2GD4 - chains H and I of the 3 polymer chains in the assembly; structure by X-ray diffraction, 3.30 A resolution.

[Chain H]
Name: Coagulation factor, Stuart factor, Stuart-Prower factor, Contains: Factor X light chain; Factor X heavy chain; Activated factor Xa heavy chain
Source organism: Homo sapiens
Notes: EC 3.4.21.6
UniProtKB: P00742 (FA10_HUMAN); the construct lacks a stretch of the UniProt sequence and is renumbered around it, so the offset changes along the chain: 16-61 = UniProt 235-280; 62-123 = UniProt 282-343; 124-130 = UniProt 345-351; 131-145 = UniProt 354-368; 4 more segments
Sequence (241 residues; row label = number of the first residue in the row; note: 2 numbers in that range are skipped by the numbering (no residue carries them; nothing is unmodelled there); a row labelled like 185A-185B holds insertion residues (185A, then the next letters in order)):
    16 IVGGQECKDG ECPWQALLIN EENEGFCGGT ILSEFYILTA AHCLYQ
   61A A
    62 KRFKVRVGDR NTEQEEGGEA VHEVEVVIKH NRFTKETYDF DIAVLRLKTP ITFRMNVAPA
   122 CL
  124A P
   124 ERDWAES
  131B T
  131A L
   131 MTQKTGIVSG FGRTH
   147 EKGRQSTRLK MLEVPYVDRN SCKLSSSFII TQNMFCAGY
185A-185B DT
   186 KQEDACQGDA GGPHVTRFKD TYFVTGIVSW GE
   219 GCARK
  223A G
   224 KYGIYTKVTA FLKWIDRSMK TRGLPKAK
Not modelled in the structure: 245-251
Disulfide bonds: Cys22-Cys27, Cys42-Cys58, Cys168-Cys182, Cys191-Cys220
Sequence notes: engineered mutation Ala104 (Ser419 in P00742)
Bound ions: Ca2+: Asp70, Asn72, Gln75, Glu77, Glu80
Curated features (UniProtKB/Swiss-Prot):
  - active site (Charge relay system): His57, Asp102

[Chain I]
Name: Antithrombin-III
Source organism: Homo sapiens
UniProtKB: P01008 (ANT3_HUMAN); residues -10 to 432 here correspond to UniProt positions 22-464 (UniProt number = residue number + 32)
Sequence (443 residues; numbered -10 to 432; the number before each row is that of its first residue; numbers below 1 keep their minus sign (Leu-10 is residue -10)):
   -10 LLIGFWDCVT CHGSPVDICT AKPRDIPMNP MCIYRSPEKK ATEDEGSEQK IPEATNRRVW
    50 ELSKANSRFA TTFYQHLADS KNDNDNIFLS PLSISTAFAM TKLGACNDTL QQLMEVFKFD
   110 TISEKTSDQI HFFFAKLNCR LYRKANKASK LVSANRLFGD KSLTFNETYQ DISELVYGAK
   170 LQPLDFKENA EQSRAAINKW VSNKTEGRIT DVIPSEAINE LTVLVLVNTI YFKGLWKSKF
   230 SPENTRKELF YKADGESCSA SMMYQEGKFR YRRVAEGTQV LELPFKGDDI TMVLILPKPE
   290 KSLAKVEKEL TPEVLQEWLD ELEEMMLVVH MPRFRIEDGF SLKEQLQDMG LVDLFSPAAS
   350 ALPGIVAEGR DDLYVSDAFH KAFLEVNEEG SEAAASTAVV IAGRSLNPNR VTFKANRPFL
   410 VFIREVPLNT IIFMGRVANP CVK
Not modelled in the structure: -10 to 4, 27-36, 432
Disulfide bonds: Cys8-Cys128, Cys21-Cys95, Cys247-Cys430
Covalently attached groups: N-acetylglucosamine (NAG) linked to Asn96, Asn192; glycan linked to Asn155
Sequence notes: engineered mutation Ala137 (Ser169 in P01008), Ala347 (Glu379 in P01008), Ala348 (Lys380 in P01008), Ala350 (Lys382 in P01008)
Curated features (UniProtKB/Swiss-Prot):
  - binding site (heparin): Trp49, Arg129, Arg145
  - site: Arg393, Ser394 (Reactive bond)
  - modified residue: Thr31 (Phosphothreonine), Ser36 (Phosphoserine)
  - glycosylation (N-linked (GlcNAc...) asparagine): Asn96, Asn135, Asn155 (complex), Asn192
From the paper describing this entry:
  - mutagenesis - E347A/K348A/K350A: unchanged binding to heparin
  - binding site for the ligand ZDO: Arg46
  - binding site for 2-O-sulfo-alpha-L-idopyranuronic acid: Arg47
  - binding site for the ligand SUS: Lys114
  - binding site for n,O6-disulfo-glucosamine: Lys125, Arg129
  - post-translational modification sites: Asn135 (citing earlier work)

[Chain H / chain I interface]
Contacting residue pairs (55; chain H residue first):
  Asn35(H) with Pro397(I), hydrogen bond (side chain-backbone); Arg399(I), hydrogen bond (side chain-backbone)
  Glu37(H) with Arg262(I), salt bridge
  Glu39(H) with Arg399(I), salt bridge; Thr401(I), hydrogen bond
  Gly40(H) with Arg399(I)
  Phe41(H) with Ser394(I); Leu395(I), hydrogen bond (backbone-backbone)
  Cys42(H) with Ser394(I)
  His57(H) with Gly392(I); Arg393(I); Ser394(I), hydrogen bond
  Cys58(H) with Pro397(I)
  Gln61(H) with Asn398(I)
  Ala61A(H) with Pro397(I), hydrophobic
  Lys62(H) with Asn398(I)
  Tyr99(H) with Ile390(I), hydrophobic; Gly392(I)
  Arg143(H) with Glu255(I), salt bridge; Leu395(I)
  Lys148(H) with Asn233(I), hydrogen bond (backbone-side chain)
  Gly149(H) with Asn233(I); Tyr253(I)
  Arg150(H) with Asn233(I), hydrogen bond (side chain-backbone); Arg235(I); Glu237(I), salt bridge; Met251(I), hydrogen bond (side chain-backbone); Met252(I); Tyr253(I)
  Gln151(H) with Tyr253(I), hydrogen bond (backbone-side chain); Leu395(I); Arg399(I), hydrogen bond
  Phe174(H) with Val388(I); Val389(I); Ile390(I)
  Asp189(H) with Arg393(I), salt bridge
  Ala190(H) with Arg393(I), hydrogen bond (backbone-side chain)
  Cys191(H) with Arg393(I)
  Gln192(H) with Ala391(I), hydrogen bond (side chain-backbone); Gly392(I), hydrogen bond (side chain-backbone); Arg393(I)
  Gly193(H) with Arg393(I), hydrogen bond (backbone-backbone); Ser394(I); Leu395(I)
  Asp194(H) with Arg393(I), hydrogen bond (backbone-backbone)
  Ala195(H) with Arg393(I), hydrogen bond (backbone-backbone); Ser394(I)
  Ser214(H) with Arg393(I), hydrogen bond (backbone-backbone)
  Trp215(H) with Ile390(I), hydrophobic; Ala391(I); Arg393(I), hydrogen bond (backbone-side chain)
  Gly216(H) with Ala391(I); Arg393(I)
  Gly219(H) with Arg393(I), hydrogen bond (backbone-side chain)
  Cys220(H) with Arg393(I)
Also at the interface, not in a pair above, chain H (32 interface residues in all): Thr98, Val213
Also at the interface, not in a pair above, chain I (24 interface residues in all): Thr234, Tyr260, Val317, Asn396
The authors on this interface:
  - residue pairs: His57(H)-Arg393(I) (hydrogen bond), Tyr99(H)-Ile390(I) (hydrophobic contact), Arg150(H)-Arg235(I), Arg150(H)-Tyr253(I), Arg150(H)-Asn233(I) (hydrogen bond), Arg150(H)-Glu237(I) (salt bridge), Phe174(H)-Ile390(I) (hydrophobic contact), Asp189(H)-Arg393(I) (salt bridge), Ser214(H)-Arg393(I) (backbone contact), Trp215(H)-Arg393(I) (hydrogen bond), Trp215(H)-Ile390(I) (hydrophobic contact), Gly216(H)-Arg393(I) (hydrogen bond), Gly219(H)-Arg393(I) (hydrogen bond), Ala391(I)-Gln192(H) (hydrogen bond), Ala391(I)-Gly216(H), Gly392(I)-Gln192(H) (hydrogen bond), Arg393(I)-Gly193(H) (backbone contact), Arg393(I)-Ala195(H) (backbone contact), Arg393(I)-Asp194(H) (backbone contact), Ser394(I)-His57(H) (hydrogen bond), Leu395(I)-Phe41(H) (backbone contact)
  - interface residues, chain H: Asn35(H), Glu37(H), Glu39(H), Gly40(H), Phe41(H), Arg143(H), Lys148(H), Arg150(H), Gln151(H)
  - interface residues, chain I: Asn233(I), Arg235(I), Glu237(I), Met251(I), Tyr253(I), Glu255(I), Arg262(I), Pro397(I), Asn398(I), Arg399(I), Thr401(I)

[Overview]
Chain H and chain I form an interface of 32 and 24 residues respectively; the contacts include 19 hydrogen
bonds and 5 salt bridges. Among the polar pairs are Glu37(H)-Arg262(I), Glu39(H)-Arg399(I) and
Arg143(H)-Glu255(I). The authors report hydrogen bonds between His57(H) and Arg393(I), Arg150(H) and Asn233(I)
and Trp215(H) and Arg393(I) among others; hydrophobic contacts between Tyr99(H) and Ile390(I), Phe174(H) and
Ile390(I) and Trp215(H) and Ile390(I); contacts between Arg150(H) and Arg235(I), Arg150(H) and Tyr253(I) and
Ala391(I) and Gly216(H). From the paper: a binding site for n,O6-disulfo-glucosamine at Lys125(I) and
Arg129(I); E347A/K348A/K350A of chain I leave binding to heparin unchanged.
Here chain H is Coagulation factor, Stuart factor, Stuart-Prower factor, Contains: Factor X light chain;
Factor X heavy chain; Activated factor Xa heavy chain and chain I is Antithrombin-III, both from Homo sapiens.
Entry 2GD4 (Crystal Structure of the Antithrombin-S195A Factor Xa-Pentasaccharide Complex) was determined by
X-ray diffraction.
